2C0P - chains A and B; structure by X-ray diffraction, 2.50 A resolution.

# Chain A (and B)
Molecule: Acetylcholinesterase
From: Mus musculus
Notes: EC 3.1.1.7; fragment: catalytic domain, residues 32-574; chain B of this document is another copy of the same molecule, construct and numbering; everything in this record applies to it too
UniProt: P21836 (ACES_MOUSE); residues 1-543 here correspond to UniProt positions 32-574 (UniProt number = residue number + 31)
Sequence (548 residues; each row starts with the number of its first residue):
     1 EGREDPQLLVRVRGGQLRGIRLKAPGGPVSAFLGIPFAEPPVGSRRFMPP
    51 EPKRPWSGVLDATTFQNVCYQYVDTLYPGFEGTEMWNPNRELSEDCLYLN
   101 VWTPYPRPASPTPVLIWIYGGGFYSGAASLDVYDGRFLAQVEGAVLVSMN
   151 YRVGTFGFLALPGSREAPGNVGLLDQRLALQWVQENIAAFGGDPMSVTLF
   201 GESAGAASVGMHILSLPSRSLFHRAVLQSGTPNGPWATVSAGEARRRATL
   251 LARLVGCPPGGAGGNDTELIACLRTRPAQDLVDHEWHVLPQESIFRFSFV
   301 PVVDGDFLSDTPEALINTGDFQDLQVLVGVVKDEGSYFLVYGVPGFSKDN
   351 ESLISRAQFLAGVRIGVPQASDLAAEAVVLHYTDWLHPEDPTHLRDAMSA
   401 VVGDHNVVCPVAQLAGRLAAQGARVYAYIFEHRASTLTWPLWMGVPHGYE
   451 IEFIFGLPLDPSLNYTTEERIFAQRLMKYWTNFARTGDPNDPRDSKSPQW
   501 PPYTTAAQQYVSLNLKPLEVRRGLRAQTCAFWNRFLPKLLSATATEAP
Not modelled in the structure: 258-264, 543-548 (chain B: 1-3, 258-264, 545-548)
Disulfide bonds: Cys69-Cys96, Cys257-Cys272, Cys409-Cys529
Glycans and other covalent adducts: ethyl hydrogen phosphonate (ATJ) linked to Ser203
Small-molecule neighbours: ethyl hydrogen phosphonate (ATJ): Gly120, Gly121, Gly122, Tyr124, Ala204, Phe295, Phe297, Phe338, His447
UniProt features mapped onto this chain:
  - active site: Ser203 (Acyl-ester intermediate), Glu334 (Charge relay system), His447 (Charge relay system)
  - glycosylation (N-linked (GlcNAc...) asparagine): Asn265, Asn350, Asn464

# Interface between chain A and chain B
Pairs across the interface (34):
  Leu373(A) - Lys538(B)
  Glu376(A) - Lys538(B)
  Ala377(A) - Phe535(B)  hydrophobic
  Leu380(A) - Ala530(B)
  Leu380(A) - Arg534(B)
  Leu380(A) - Phe535(B)  hydrophobic
  His381(A) - Gln527(B)
  Thr383(A) - Gln527(B)  hydrogen bond (backbone-side chain)
  Asp384(A) - Gln527(B)
  Trp385(A) - Gln508(B)  hydrogen bond (backbone-side chain)
  Trp385(A) - Ala526(B)
  Trp385(A) - Gln527(B)  hydrogen bond (backbone-side chain)
  Trp385(A) - Ala530(B)
  Trp385(A) - Arg534(B)
  Leu386(A) - Ala506(B)
  Leu386(A) - Gln508(B)
  Leu386(A) - Arg522(B)
  His387(A) - Arg522(B)
  Gln508(A) - Trp385(B)  hydrogen bond (side chain-backbone)
  Gln508(A) - Leu386(B)
  Arg522(A) - Leu386(B)
  Arg522(A) - His387(B)  hydrogen bond
  Ala526(A) - Trp385(B)
  Gln527(A) - His381(B)
  Gln527(A) - Thr383(B)  hydrogen bond (side chain-backbone)
  Gln527(A) - Asp384(B)
  Gln527(A) - Trp385(B)  hydrogen bond (side chain-backbone)
  Ala530(A) - Trp385(B)
  Arg534(A) - Trp385(B)
  Phe535(A) - Ala377(B)  hydrophobic
  Phe535(A) - Leu380(B)  hydrophobic
  Phe535(A) - Phe535(B)  hydrophobic
  Leu539(A) - Leu373(B)  hydrophobic
  Leu539(A) - Leu539(B)  hydrophobic
Interface residues without a listed pair, chain A (22 interface residues in all): Ala506, Gly523, Lys538, Ala542
Interface residues without a listed pair, chain B (21 interface residues in all): Glu376, Phe531

# Summary
The interface between chain A and chain B involves 22 residues on one side and 21 on the other, with 7
hydrogen bonds. Polar contacts include Thr383(A)-Gln527(B), Trp385(A)-Gln508(B) and Trp385(A)-Gln527(B). Ethyl
hydrogen phosphonate is covalently linked to Ser203(A).
Both chains are Acetylcholinesterase (Mus musculus). Entry 2C0P (Aged form of mouse acetylcholinesterase
inhibited by tabun) was determined by X-ray diffraction (same publication as 2C0Q).
